6R0Y - chains I and J of the 26 polymer chains in the assembly; structure by electron microscopy, 3.90 A resolution.

== Chain I ==
Protein: V-type ATP synthase, subunit (VAPC-THERM)
From: Thermus thermophilus (strain HB8 / ATCC 27634 / DSM 579)
Reference sequence: Q5SIT5 (Q5SIT5_THET8); residues 1-120 here = UniProt positions 1-120
Sequence (120 residues; each row starts with the number of its first residue):
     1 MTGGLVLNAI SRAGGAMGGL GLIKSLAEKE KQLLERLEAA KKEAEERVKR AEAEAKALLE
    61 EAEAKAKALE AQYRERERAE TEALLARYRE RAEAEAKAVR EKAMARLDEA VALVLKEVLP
Disordered / not traced: 1-17

== Chain J ==
Protein: V-type ATP synthase subunit E
From: Thermus thermophilus (strain HB8 / ATCC 27634 / DSM 579)
Reference sequence: P74901 (VATE_THET8); residue numbers follow UniProt; this construct covers 1-188
Sequence (188 residues; row label = number of the first residue in the row):
     1 MSKLEAILSQ EVEAEIQALL QEAEAKAEAV KREAEEKAKA LLQARERALE AQYRAALRRA
    61 ESAGELLVAT ARTQARGEVL EEVRRRVREA LEALPQKPEW PEVVRKLALE ALEALPGAKA
   121 LVANPEDLPH LEALARERGV ELQAEPALRL GVRAVGAEGK TQVENSLLAR LDRAWDALSS
   181 KVAQALWG
Disordered / not traced: 1, 188

== Chain I / chain J interface ==
Contacting residue pairs (68; chain I residue first):
  Glu28(I) - Ser2(J)  hydrogen bond (side chain-backbone)
  Glu28(I) - Glu5(J)
  Lys29(I) - Leu4(J)
  Lys29(I) - Leu8(J)
  Gln32(I) - Glu5(J)
  Gln32(I) - Ser9(J)
  Leu33(I) - Leu8(J)
  Leu33(I) - Ser9(J)
  Leu33(I) - Val12(J)  hydrophobic
  Arg36(I) - Ser9(J)  hydrogen bond (side chain-backbone)
  Arg36(I) - Gln10(J)
  Arg36(I) - Glu13(J)  salt bridge
  Ala40(I) - Ile16(J)  hydrophobic
  Ala40(I) - Leu20(J)
  Glu43(I) - Leu20(J)
  Arg47(I) - Leu20(J)  hydrogen bond (side chain-backbone)
  Arg47(I) - Glu24(J)  salt bridge
  Arg50(I) - Lys31(J)
  Ala51(I) - Lys31(J)
  Glu54(I) - Lys31(J)  salt bridge
  Leu58(I) - Ala34(J)
  Leu58(I) - Glu35(J)
  Leu58(I) - Ala38(J)  hydrophobic
  Ala62(I) - Leu41(J)  hydrophobic
  Ala62(I) - Leu42(J)
  Ala66(I) - Leu42(J)
  Ala66(I) - Arg45(J)
  Leu69(I) - Leu49(J)  hydrophobic
  Glu70(I) - Leu49(J)
  Tyr73(I) - Leu49(J)
  Tyr73(I) - Tyr53(J)  hydrophobic
  Arg74(I) - Tyr53(J)
  Glu77(I) - Tyr53(J)
  Tyr88(I) - Gly64(J)
  Tyr88(I) - Glu65(J)
  Arg89(I) - Leu67(J)
  Ala92(I) - Ala71(J)  hydrophobic
  Glu95(I) - Val68(J)
  Glu95(I) - Arg72(J)
  Val99(I) - Ala75(J)  hydrophobic
  Arg100(I) - Ala75(J)
  Arg100(I) - Glu78(J)  salt bridge
  Lys102(I) - Leu186(J)
  Lys102(I) - Trp187(J)
  Ala103(I) - Val79(J)  hydrophobic
  Arg106(I) - Ala185(J)
  Arg106(I) - Leu186(J)  hydrogen bond (side chain-backbone)
  Leu107(I) - Glu82(J)
  Leu107(I) - Arg86(J)
  Val111(I) - Val83(J)
  Val111(I) - Arg86(J)
  Val111(I) - Val87(J)  hydrophobic
  Leu113(I) - Lys181(J)
  Val114(I) - Val87(J)  hydrophobic
  Val114(I) - Trp175(J)  hydrophobic
  Val114(I) - Leu178(J)  hydrophobic
  Val114(I) - Val182(J)  hydrophobic
  Leu115(I) - Leu91(J)  hydrophobic
  Glu117(I) - Arg170(J)
  Glu117(I) - Ala174(J)
  Glu117(I) - Leu178(J)
  Val118(I) - Leu91(J)  hydrophobic
  Val118(I) - Leu167(J)
  Val118(I) - Arg170(J)  hydrogen bond (backbone-side chain)
  Leu119(I) - Val103(J)  hydrophobic
  Leu119(I) - Leu167(J)  hydrophobic
  Pro120(I) - Lys106(J)
  Pro120(I) - Arg170(J)
Other interface residues (no listed pair), chain I (40 interface residues in all): Ala55, Lys65, Arg91
Other interface residues (no listed pair), chain J (54 interface residues in all): Gln21, Glu50, Ala56, Glu61, Gln74, Ala90, Leu94, Leu171

== Summary ==
40 residues of chain I and 54 residues of chain J are in contact; the contacts include 5 hydrogen bonds and 4
salt bridges. Polar contacts include Arg36(I)-Glu13(J), Arg47(I)-Glu24(J) and Glu54(I)-Lys31(J).
Here chain I is V-type ATP synthase, subunit (VAPC-THERM) and chain J is V-type ATP synthase subunit E, both
from Thermus thermophilus (strain HB8 / ATCC 27634 / DSM 579). Entry 6R0Y (Thermus thermophilus V/A-type
ATPase/synthase, rotational state 3) was determined by electron microscopy (same publication as 6QUM, 6R0W,
6R0Z and 6R10).
